9CJ8 - chains C and a of the 8 polymer chains in the assembly; structure by electron microscopy, 3.74 A resolution.

# Chain C
Molecule: Glycoprotein G1
Organism: Lassa virus Josiah
UniProt: P08669 (GLYC_LASSJ); residue numbers follow UniProt; this construct covers 1-259
Sequence (259 residues; row label = number of the first residue in the row):
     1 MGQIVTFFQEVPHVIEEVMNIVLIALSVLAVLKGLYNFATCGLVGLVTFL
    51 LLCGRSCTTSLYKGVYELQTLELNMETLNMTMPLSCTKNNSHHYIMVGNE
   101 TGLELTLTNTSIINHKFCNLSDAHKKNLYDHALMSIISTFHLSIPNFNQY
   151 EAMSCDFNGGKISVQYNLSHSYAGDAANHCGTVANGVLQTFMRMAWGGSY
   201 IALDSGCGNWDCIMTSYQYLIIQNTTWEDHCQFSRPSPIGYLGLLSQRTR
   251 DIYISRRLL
Disordered / not traced: 1-59, 170-178, 201-206
Disulfides: Cys-86/Cys-231, Cys-118/Cys-155, Cys-180/Cys-212
Covalently attached groups: N-acetylglucosamine (NAG) linked to Asn-79, Asn-89, Asn-99, Asn-109, Asn-119, Asn-167, Asn-224
Construct notes: conflict Cys-207 (Arg in P08669)
Residues lining bound ligands: N-acetylglucosamine (NAG; 2-acetamido-2-deoxy-beta-D-glucopyranose): Ser-234, Arg-235, Pro-236, Ser-237
Swiss-Prot annotation at these positions:
  - binding site (Zn(2+)): Cys-57
  - site: Lys-33 (Important for GP-C-mediated membrane fusion), Thr-58, Thr-59 (Cleavage), Leu-259 (Cleavage)
  - lipidation: Gly-2 (N-myristoyl glycine)
  - glycosylation (N-linked (GlcNAc...) asparagine): Asn-79, Asn-89, Asn-99, Asn-109, Asn-119, Asn-167, Asn-224
  - mutagenesis: Gly-54 (G54A: No effect on SSP cleavage), Ser-56 (S56A: Complete loss of SSP cleavage), Thr-58 (T58A: Complete loss of SSP cleavage), Ser-60 (S60A: No effect on SSP cleavage)
From the paper describing this entry:
  - post-translational modification sites: Asn-109

# Chain a
Molecule: Glycoprotein G2
Organism: Lassa virus Josiah
UniProt: P08669 (GLYC_LASSJ); numbering as in UniProt (aligned over 260-424)
Sequence (406 residues; numbered 260 to 665; the number before each row is that of its first residue):
   260 GTFTWTLSDSEGKDTPGGYCLTRWMLIEAELKCFGNTAVAKCNEKHDEEF
   310 CDMLRLFDFNKQAIQRLKAPAQMSIQLINKAVNALINDQLIMKNHLRDIM
   360 CIPYCNYSKYWYLNHTTTGRTSLPKCWLVSNGSYLNETHFSDDIEQQADN
   410 MITEMLQKEYMERQGGSGGSGGSGGSGGSEKAAKAEEAARKMEELFKKHK
   460 IVAVLRANSVEEAIEKAVAVFAGGVHLIEITFTVPDADTVIKALSVLKEK
   510 GAIIGAGTVTSVEQCRKAVESGAEFIVSPHLDEEISQFCKEKGVFYMPGV
   560 MTPTELVKAMKLGHDILKLFPGEVVGPEFVKAMKGPFPNVKFVPTGGVDL
   610 DNVCEWFDAGVLAVGVGDALVEGDPDEVREKAKEFVEKIRGCTEGSLEWS
   660 HPQFEK
Disordered / not traced: 269-277, 328-331, 415-665
Disulfides: Cys-279/Cys-292, Cys-301/Cys-310, Cys-364/Cys-385
Covalently attached groups: N-acetylglucosamine (NAG) linked to Asn-365, Asn-373, Asn-390, Asn-395
Construct notes: conflict Pro-329 (Glu in P08669), Cys-360 (Gly in P08669); expression tag (425-665)
Swiss-Prot annotation at these positions:
  - glycosylation (N-linked (GlcNAc...) asparagine): Asn-365, Asn-373, Asn-390, Asn-395
From the paper describing this entry:
  - post-translational modification sites: Asn-390

# How chain C and chain a interact
Pairs across the interface (15; chain C residue first):
  Pro-145(C) / Gln-335(a)
  Asn-185(C) / Gln-335(a)
  Gln-189(C) / Gln-335(a)
  Arg-193(C) / Lys-339(a)
  Gly-208(C) / Leu-326(a)
  Trp-210(C) / Leu-326(a)  hydrophobic
  Trp-210(C) / Leu-336(a)
  Trp-210(C) / Lys-339(a)
  Asp-211(C) / Lys-327(a)
  Asp-211(C) / Ser-333(a)
  Arg-250(C) / Asn-338(a)  hydrogen bond (side chain-backbone)
  Arg-250(C) / Lys-339(a)  hydrogen bond (side chain-backbone)
  Arg-250(C) / Val-341(a)
  Asp-251(C) / Gln-335(a)
  Asp-251(C) / Asn-338(a)  hydrogen bond
Interface residues without a listed pair, chain C (10 interface residues in all): Gln-247

# Summary
The interface between chain C and chain a involves 10 residues on one side and 8 on the other; the contacts
include 3 hydrogen bonds. Polar contacts include Arg-250(C)/Asn-338(a), Arg-250(C)/Lys-339(a) and
Asp-251(C)/Asn-338(a). Bound to chain C: N-acetylglucosamine. The paper reports modification sites Asn-109(C)
and Asn-390(a).
Chain C is Glycoprotein G1 and chain a is Glycoprotein G2, both from Lassa virus Josiah; the structure,
Lineage IV Lassa virus glycoprotein (Josiah) in complex with rabbit polyclonal antibody (LAVA01-like epitope),
was determined by electron microscopy together with 8TYC, 8TYE, 8VCV, 8VE8, 9CJ7, 9CK7 and 9CK8 from the same
study.
